7TCT - chains A and H of the 4 polymer chains in the assembly; structure by X-ray diffraction, 2.50 A resolution.

== Chain A ==
Name: Integrin alpha-IIb heavy chain
Organism: Homo sapiens
UniProtKB: P08514 (ITA2B_HUMAN); residues 1-457 here correspond to UniProt positions 32-488 (UniProt number = residue number + 31)
Sequence (457 residues; numbered 1 to 457; the number before each row is that of its first residue):
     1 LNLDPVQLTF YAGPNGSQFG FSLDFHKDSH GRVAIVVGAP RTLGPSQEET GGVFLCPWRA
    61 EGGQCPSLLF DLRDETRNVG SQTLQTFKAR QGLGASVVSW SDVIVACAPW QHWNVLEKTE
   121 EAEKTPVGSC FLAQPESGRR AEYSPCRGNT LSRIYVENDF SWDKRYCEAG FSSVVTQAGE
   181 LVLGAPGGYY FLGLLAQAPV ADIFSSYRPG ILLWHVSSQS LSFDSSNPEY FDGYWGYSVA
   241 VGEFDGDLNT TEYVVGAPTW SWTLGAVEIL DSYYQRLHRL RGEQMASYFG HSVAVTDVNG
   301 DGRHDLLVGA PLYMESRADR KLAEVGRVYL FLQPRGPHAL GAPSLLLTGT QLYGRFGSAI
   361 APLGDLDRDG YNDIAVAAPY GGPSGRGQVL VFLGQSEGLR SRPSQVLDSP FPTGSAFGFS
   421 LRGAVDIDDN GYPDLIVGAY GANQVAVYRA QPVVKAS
Unresolved in the structure: 454-457
Cystine bridges: C56-C65, C107-C130, C146-C167
Metal / ion sites: Ca2+ site 1: E243, D245, D247, T250, E252; Ca2+ site 2: D297, N299, D301, R303, D305; Ca2+ site 3: D365, D367, D369, Y371, D373; Ca2+ site 4: D426, D428, N430, Y432, D434
Residues lining bound ligands: I1F ({5-[N-(4-carbamimidoylbenzoyl)-4-nitro-L-phenylalanyl]-4,5,6,7-tetrahydro-2H-pyrazolo[4,3-c]pyridin-2-yl}acetic acid): D159, F160, Y189, Y190, L192, D224, S225, S226, F231
Swiss-Prot annotation at these positions:
  - binding site (Ca(2+)): E243, D245, D247, T250, E252, D297, N299, D301, R303, D305, D365, D367, D369, Y371, D373, D426, D428, N430, Y432, D434
  - glycosylation (N-linked (GlcNAc...) asparagine): N15, N249

== Chain H ==
Name: Fab heavy chain
Organism: Mus musculus
Notes: antibody fragment or engineered binder
Sequence (221 residues; each row starts with the number of its first residue):
     1 EVQLQQSGAE LVKPGASVKL SCTASGFNIK DTYVHWVKQR PEQGLEWIGR IDPANGYTKY
    61 DPKFQGKATI TADTSSNTAY LQLSSLTSED TAVYYCVRPL YDYYAMDYWG QGTSVTVSSA
   121 KTTAPSVYPL APVCGDTTGS SVTLGCLVKG YFPEPVTLTW NSGSLSSGVH TFPAVLQSDL
   181 YTLSSSVTVT SSTWPSQSIT CNVAHPASST KVDKKIEPRG P
Unresolved in the structure: 135-137, 220-221
Cystine bridges: C22-C96, C146-C201

== Chain A / chain H interface ==
Contacting residue pairs (22):
  R77(A) with D102(H), salt bridge; Y104(H)
  V79(A) with Y104(H), hydrophobic
  G80(A) with Y104(H)
  Q82(A) with Y104(H), hydrogen bond
  L84(A) with Y104(H)
  E117(A) with K59(H), salt bridge
  N149(A) with Y33(H), hydrogen bond; Y104(H)
  I154(A) with Y57(H)
  S205(A) with Y101(H)
  S206(A) with Y101(H)
  I211(A) with D102(H)
  L213(A) with D102(H); Y103(H), hydrogen bond (backbone-backbone); Y104(H)
  W214(A) with Y101(H); Y103(H)
  H215(A) with D31(H); T32(H); Y101(H), hydrogen bond (backbone-backbone); Y103(H)
Other interface residues (no listed pair), chain A (15 interface residues in all): E157
Other interface residues (no listed pair), chain H (11 interface residues in all): P99, L100

== In short ==
The interface between chain A and chain H involves 15 residues on one side and 11 on the other, with 4
hydrogen bonds and 2 salt bridges. Polar pairs include R77(A)-D102(H), E117(A)-K59(H) and Q82(A)-Y104(H).
Chain A binds compound I1F.
Chain A is Integrin alpha-IIb heavy chain (Homo sapiens) and chain H is Fab heavy chain (Mus musculus); the
structure, Integrin alpha IIB beta3 complex with UR2922, was determined by X-ray diffraction together with
7L8P, 7TD8, 7THO, 7TMZ, 7TPD, 7U60 and 15 further entries from the same study.
